Entry 2OZB (X-ray diffraction, 2.60 A resolution); this record covers chains C and A of the 3 polymer chains in the assembly.

Chain C:
Molecule: RNA comprising the 5' Stem-Loop RNA of  U4snRNA
Notes: fragment: U4 5'-SL, residues 20-52
Sequence (33 nucleotides; each row starts with the number of its first residue):
    20 AUCGUAGCCA AUGAGGUUUA UCCGAGGCGC GAU
From the paper describing this entry:
  - conformationally variable residues (order/disorder transition): U36 to U40

Chain A:
Molecule: U4/U6.U5 tri-snRNP 15.5 kDa protein
Organism: Homo sapiens
Reference sequence: P55769 (NH2L1_HUMAN); residue numbers follow UniProt; this construct covers 1-128
Sequence (130 residues; row label = number of the first residue in the row; numbers below 1 keep their minus sign (Gly-1 is residue -1)):
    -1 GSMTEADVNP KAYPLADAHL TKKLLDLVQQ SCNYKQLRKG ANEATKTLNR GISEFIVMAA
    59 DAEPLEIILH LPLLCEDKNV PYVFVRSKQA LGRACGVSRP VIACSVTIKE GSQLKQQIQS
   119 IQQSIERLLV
Unresolved in the structure: -1 to 2
Sequence notes: cloning artifact (-1 to 0)
Bound ions: Ca2+: Asn77, Glu124

Chain C / chain A interface:
Contacting residue pairs (26):
  A29(C) - Ser96(A)  hydrogen bond to the base
  A29(C) - Arg97(A)  salt bridge to the phosphate
  A30(C) - Lys37(A)  base contact
  A30(C) - Gly38(A)  sugar contact
  A30(C) - Val95(A)  base contact
  A30(C) - Arg97(A)  salt bridge to the phosphate
  A30(C) - Pro98(A)  sugar contact
  A30(C) - Val99(A)  sugar contact
  U31(C) - Gly38(A)  phosphate contact
  U31(C) - Ala39(A)  hydrogen bond to the phosphate
  U31(C) - Ala60(A)  base contact
  U31(C) - Glu61(A)  hydrogen bond to the base
  U31(C) - Ile65(A)  base contact
  U31(C) - Lys86(A)  hydrogen bond to the base
  U31(C) - Val99(A)  phosphate contact
  U31(C) - Ile100(A)  hydrogen bond to the phosphate
  G32(C) - Lys37(A)  hydrogen bond to the base
  G32(C) - Gly38(A)  base contact
  G32(C) - Asn40(A)  hydrogen bond to the base
  G32(C) - Glu41(A)  hydrogen bond to the base
  C41(C) - Arg48(A)  salt bridge to the phosphate
  C42(C) - Lys44(A)  phosphate contact
  C42(C) - Arg48(A)  salt bridge to the phosphate
  G43(C) - Arg36(A)  salt bridge to the phosphate
  G43(C) - Glu41(A)  hydrogen bond to the sugar
  G43(C) - Lys44(A)  hydrogen bond to the base
Also at the interface, not in a pair above, chain A (19 interface residues in all): Asp59

Summary:
Chain C and chain A form an interface of 7 and 19 residues respectively; the contacts include 10 hydrogen
bonds and 5 salt bridges. Among the polar pairs are A29(C)-Ser96(A), U31(C)-Glu61(A) and U31(C)-Lys86(A).
Asn77(A) and Glu124(A) coordinate Ca2+. The paper reports conformational variability at U36(C).
Here chain C is RNA comprising the 5' Stem-Loop RNA of  U4snRNA and chain A is U4/U6.U5 tri-snRNP 15.5 kDa
protein (Homo sapiens). Entry 2OZB (Structure of a human Prp31-15.5K-U4 snRNA complex) was determined by X-ray
diffraction.
